PDB entry 7TDZ | electron microscopy, 6.90 A resolution (low resolution: residue-level contacts below are approximate; hydrogen-bond / salt-bridge calls are withheld) | chains r and R of the 32 polymer chains in the assembly

[Chain r (and R)]
Protein: Nup88A protein
Organism: Xenopus laevis
Notes: chain R of this document is another copy of the same molecule, construct and numbering; everything in this record applies to it too
UniProtKB: Q4KLQ6 (Q4KLQ6_XENLA); numbering as in UniProt (aligned over 1-728)
Chain sequence (728 residues; row label = number of the first residue in the row):
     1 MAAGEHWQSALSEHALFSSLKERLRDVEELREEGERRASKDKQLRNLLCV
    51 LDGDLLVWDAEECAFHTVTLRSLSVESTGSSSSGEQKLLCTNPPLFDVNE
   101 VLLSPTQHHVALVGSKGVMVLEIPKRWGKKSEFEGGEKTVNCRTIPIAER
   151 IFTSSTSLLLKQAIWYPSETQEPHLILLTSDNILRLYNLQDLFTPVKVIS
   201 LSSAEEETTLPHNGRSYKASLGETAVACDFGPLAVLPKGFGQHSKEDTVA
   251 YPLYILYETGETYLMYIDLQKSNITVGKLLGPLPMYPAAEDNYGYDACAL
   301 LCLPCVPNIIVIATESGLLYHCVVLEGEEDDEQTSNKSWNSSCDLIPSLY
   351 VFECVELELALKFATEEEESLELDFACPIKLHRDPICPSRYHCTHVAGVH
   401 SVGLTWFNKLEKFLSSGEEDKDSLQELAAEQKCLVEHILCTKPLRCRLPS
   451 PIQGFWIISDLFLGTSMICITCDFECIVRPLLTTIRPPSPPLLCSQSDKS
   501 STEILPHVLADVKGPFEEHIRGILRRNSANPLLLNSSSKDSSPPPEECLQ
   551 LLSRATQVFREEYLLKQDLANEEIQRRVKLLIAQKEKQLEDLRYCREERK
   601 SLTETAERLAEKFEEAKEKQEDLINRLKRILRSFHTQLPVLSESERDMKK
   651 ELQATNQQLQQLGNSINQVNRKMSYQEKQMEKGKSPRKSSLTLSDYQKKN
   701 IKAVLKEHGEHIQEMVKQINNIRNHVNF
Not modelled in the structure: 1-39, 203-224, 484-511, 560-728 (chain R: 637-641, 686-728)

[How chain r and chain R interact]
Pairs across the interface (111; chain r residue first):
  Thr91(r) - Leu509(R)
  Thr91(r) - Arg577(R)
  Asn92(r) - Leu509(R)
  Asn92(r) - Phe516(R)
  Pro93(r) - Phe516(R)
  Pro94(r) - Val512(R)
  Pro94(r) - Phe516(R)
  Leu95(r) - Val512(R)
  Leu95(r) - Pro515(R)
  Leu95(r) - Phe516(R)
  Leu95(r) - Glu517(R)
  Leu95(r) - His519(R)
  Phe96(r) - Asp511(R)
  Phe96(r) - Val512(R)
  Phe96(r) - Lys513(R)
  Phe96(r) - His519(R)
  His109(r) - His507(R)
  His109(r) - Val508(R)
  Val110(r) - Val508(R)
  Ala111(r) - Asp511(R)
  Leu112(r) - Val508(R)
  Leu112(r) - Asp511(R)
  Val113(r) - Asp511(R)
  Lys116(r) - Lys513(R)
  Gly117(r) - Asp511(R)
  Gly117(r) - Val512(R)
  Gly117(r) - Lys513(R)
  Val118(r) - Leu509(R)
  Val118(r) - Ala510(R)
  Val118(r) - Asp511(R)
  Val118(r) - Val512(R)  covalent bond
  Val118(r) - Lys513(R)
  Met119(r) - His507(R)
  Met119(r) - Val508(R)
  Met119(r) - Leu509(R)
  Met119(r) - Ala510(R)
  Met119(r) - Asp511(R)
  Met119(r) - Val512(R)
  Val120(r) - Pro506(R)
  Val120(r) - His507(R)
  Val120(r) - Val508(R)  covalent bond
  Val120(r) - Leu509(R)
  Val120(r) - Ala510(R)
  Val120(r) - Asp511(R)
  Leu121(r) - Pro506(R)
  Leu121(r) - His507(R)
  Leu121(r) - Val508(R)
  Leu121(r) - Leu509(R)
  Glu122(r) - Ile504(R)
  Glu122(r) - Leu505(R)
  Glu122(r) - Pro506(R)
  Glu122(r) - His507(R)
  Glu122(r) - Val508(R)
  Asn141(r) - Gln584(R)
  Arg143(r) - Glu503(R)
  Arg143(r) - Ile504(R)
  Arg143(r) - Leu505(R)
  Arg143(r) - Pro506(R)
  Arg143(r) - Leu509(R)
  Thr144(r) - Leu505(R)
  Thr144(r) - Pro506(R)
  Thr144(r) - Leu509(R)
  Ile145(r) - Ile504(R)
  Ile145(r) - Leu505(R)
  Ile145(r) - Pro506(R)
  Ile145(r) - His507(R)
  Ile145(r) - Val508(R)
  Ile145(r) - Leu509(R)  covalent bond
  Ile145(r) - Ala510(R)
  Ile145(r) - Asp511(R)
  Pro146(r) - Leu505(R)
  Pro146(r) - Leu509(R)
  Pro146(r) - Ala510(R)
  Pro146(r) - Asp511(R)
  Pro146(r) - Val512(R)
  Pro146(r) - Gly514(R)
  Ile147(r) - Leu509(R)
  Ile147(r) - Ala510(R)
  Ile147(r) - Asp511(R)
  Ile147(r) - Val512(R)
  Ile147(r) - Lys513(R)
  Ala148(r) - Ala510(R)
  Ala148(r) - Lys513(R)
  Ala148(r) - Gly514(R)
  Glu149(r) - Val512(R)
  Glu149(r) - Lys513(R)
  Glu149(r) - Gly514(R)
  Glu149(r) - Pro515(R)
  Glu149(r) - Phe516(R)
  Glu149(r) - Glu518(R)
  Arg150(r) - Gly514(R)
  Arg150(r) - Glu518(R)
  Phe152(r) - Lys513(R)
  Thr153(r) - Lys513(R)
  Thr153(r) - Gly514(R)
  Thr153(r) - Glu518(R)
  Ser154(r) - Lys409(R)
  Ser154(r) - Glu426(R)
  Ser154(r) - Gln431(R)
  Ser155(r) - Glu426(R)
  Ser155(r) - Ala429(R)
  Thr156(r) - Glu430(R)
  Ser157(r) - Ala429(R)
  Leu160(r) - Lys513(R)
  Leu175(r) - Asp511(R)
  Thr179(r) - Lys513(R)
  Asp181(r) - Gln425(R)
  Arg185(r) - Asp422(R)
  Leu189(r) - His507(R)
  Gln190(r) - His507(R)
  Leu192(r) - Ala510(R)
Also at the interface, not in a pair above, chain r (49 interface residues in all): Cys90, Cys142, Leu158, Pro173, Leu177, Ile183, Asn188, Val198
Also at the interface, not in a pair above, chain R (27 interface residues in all): Ile520

[In short]
49 residues of chain r face 27 of chain R across their interface, with 3 covalent bonds.
Both chains are Nup88A protein (Xenopus laevis). Entry 7TDZ (Cryo-EM model of protomer of the cytoplasmic ring
of the nuclear pore complex from Xenopus laevis) was determined by electron microscopy.
